Entry 8B5X (X-ray diffraction, 1.98 A resolution); this record covers chains B and E of the 5 polymer chains in the assembly.

[Chain B]
Name: SUN domain-containing protein 1
Organism: Homo sapiens
Reference sequence: O94901 (SUN1_HUMAN); numbering as in UniProt (aligned over 616-812)
Chain sequence (203 residues; row label = number of the first residue in the row):
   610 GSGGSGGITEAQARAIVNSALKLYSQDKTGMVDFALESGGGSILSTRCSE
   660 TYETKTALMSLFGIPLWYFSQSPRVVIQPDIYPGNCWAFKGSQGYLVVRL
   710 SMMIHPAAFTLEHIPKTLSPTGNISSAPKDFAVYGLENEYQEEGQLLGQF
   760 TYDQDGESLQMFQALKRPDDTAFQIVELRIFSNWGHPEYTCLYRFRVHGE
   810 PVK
Not modelled in the structure: 610-617, 812
Disulfides: C695-C800
Construct notes: expression tag (610-615)
Bound ions: K+: V684, Q687, D689, Y802

[Chain E]
Name: Inositol 1,4,5-triphosphate receptor associated 2
Organism: Homo sapiens
Reference sequence: Q12912 (IRAG2_HUMAN); residues 515-555 here = UniProt positions 515-555
Chain sequence (44 residues; each row starts with the number of its first residue):
   512 GSMTGQLFQKSVDAAPTQQEDSWTSLEHILWPFTRLRHNGPPPV
Not modelled in the structure: 512-542
Construct notes: expression tag (512-514)

[Chain B / chain E interface]
Pairs across the interface - 24 pairs, chain B then chain E:
  T665(B) with H549(E), hydrogen bond
  A666(B) with L547(E); H549(E), hydrogen bond (backbone-side chain)
  L667(B) with R546(E); L547(E), hydrogen bond (backbone-backbone); H549(E)
  M668(B) with F544(E), hydrophobic; T545(E); L547(E)
  S669(B) with P543(E); T545(E), hydrogen bond (backbone-backbone)
  L670(B) with P543(E)
  S679(B) with P553(E); P554(E)
  G693(B) with P554(E); V555(E)
  C695(B) with V555(E), hydrophobic
  A697(B) with P554(E), hydrophobic
  I723(B) with V555(E)
  S735(B) with V555(E), hydrogen bond (side chain-backbone)
  Y798(B) with P554(E); V555(E), hydrogen bond (side chain-backbone)
  C800(B) with V555(E)
  Y802(B) with V555(E), hydrogen bond (side chain-backbone)
Interface residues without a listed pair, chain B (22 interface residues in all): Y661, T663, F671, P692, H722, P729, T730

[Summary]
Chain B and chain E form an interface of 22 and 9 residues respectively; the contacts include 7 hydrogen
bonds. Polar contacts include T665(B)-H549(E), A666(B)-H549(E) and S735(B)-V555(E). V684(B), Q687(B), D689(B)
and Y802(B) form the K+ site.
Here chain B is SUN domain-containing protein 1 and chain E is Inositol 1,4,5-triphosphate receptor associated
2, both from Homo sapiens. Entry 8B5X (Crystal structure of the SUN1-KASH6 9:6 complex) was determined by
X-ray diffraction, deposited together with 7Z8Y and 8B46.
